PDB entry 7YHB | X-ray diffraction, 1.43 A resolution | chain A

[Chain A]
Protein: Beta-lactamase class B VIM-2
Source organism: Pseudomonas aeruginosa
UniProt: Q9K2N0 (Q9K2N0_PSEAI); residues 32-262 here = UniProt positions 32-262
Amino-acid sequence (231 residues; each row starts with the number of its first residue):
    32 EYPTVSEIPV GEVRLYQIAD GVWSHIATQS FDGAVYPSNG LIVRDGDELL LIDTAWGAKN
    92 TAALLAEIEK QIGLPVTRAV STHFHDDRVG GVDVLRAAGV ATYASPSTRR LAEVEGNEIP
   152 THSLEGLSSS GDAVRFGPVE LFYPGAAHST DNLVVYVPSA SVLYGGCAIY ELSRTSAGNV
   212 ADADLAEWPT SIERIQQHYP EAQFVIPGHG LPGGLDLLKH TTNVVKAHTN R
Ion coordination: Zn2+ site 1: H114, H116, H179; Zn2+ site 2: D118, C198, H240 (together with ITV)
Small-molecule neighbours: ITV: F62, Y67, W87, D118, R119, H179, C198, R205, S207, G209, N210, H240

[Summary]
Bound to chain A: ITV. H114, H116 and H179 coordinate Zn2+ site 1. The Zn2+ site 2 is built by D118, C198 and
H240.
Chain A is Beta-lactamase class B VIM-2 (Pseudomonas aeruginosa); the structure, Crystal structure of VIM-2
MBL in complex with (2-(4-phenyl-1H-1,2,3-triazol-1-yl)benzyl)phosphonic acid, was determined by X-ray
diffraction (same publication as 7YH9, 7YHA, 7YHC and 7YHD).
